PDB entry 2NO9 | X-ray diffraction, 2.15 A resolution | chains A and B

[Chain A (and B)]
Protein: deoxycytidine kinase
From: Homo sapiens
Notes: EC 2.7.1.74; chain B of this document is another copy of the same molecule, construct and numbering; everything in this record applies to it too
Reference sequence: P27707 (DCK_HUMAN); numbering as in UniProt (aligned over 1-260)
Sequence (280 residues; numbered -19 to 260; the number before each row is that of its first residue; numbers below 1 keep their minus sign (Met-19 is residue -19)):
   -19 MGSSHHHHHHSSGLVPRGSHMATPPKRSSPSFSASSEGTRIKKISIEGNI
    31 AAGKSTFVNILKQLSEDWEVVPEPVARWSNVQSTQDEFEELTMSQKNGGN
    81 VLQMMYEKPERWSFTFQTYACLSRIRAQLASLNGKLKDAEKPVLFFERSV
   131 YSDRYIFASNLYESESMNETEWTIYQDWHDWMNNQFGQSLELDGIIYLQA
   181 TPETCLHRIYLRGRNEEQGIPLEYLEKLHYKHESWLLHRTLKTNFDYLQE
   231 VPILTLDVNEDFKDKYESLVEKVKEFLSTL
Disordered / not traced: -19 to 18 (chain B: -19 to 19, 63-76)
Differences from the reference sequence: cloning artifact (-19 to 0); engineered mutation Ser9 (Cys in P27707), Ser45 (Cys in P27707), Ser59 (Cys in P27707), Ser146 (Cys in P27707)
Small-molecule neighbours:
  - ADP (adenosine-5'-diphosphate): Asn29, Ile30, Ala31, Ala32, Gly33, Lys34, Ser35, Thr36, Arg188, Leu191, Arg192, Val238, Glu240, Asp241, Phe242
  - troxatyl (LTT; 4-amino-1-[(2S,4S)-2-(hydroxymethyl)-1,3-dioxolan-4-yl]pyrimidin-2(1h)-one): Ile30, Glu53, Val55, Trp58, Leu82, Met85, Tyr86, Phe96, Gln97, Ala100, Arg104, Arg128, Asp133, Phe137, Arg194, Glu197, Tyr204
From the paper describing this entry:
  - binding site for troxatyl: Ile30, Glu53, Trp58, Leu82, Tyr86, Phe96, Gln97, Arg128, Asp133, Phe137, Tyr204
  - catalytic residues: Glu53

[Interface between chain A and chain B]
Residue-residue contacts - 50 pairs, chain A then chain B:
  Arg57(A) - Asp157(B)  salt bridge
  Val61(A) - Thr153(B)
  Val61(A) - Ile154(B)  hydrophobic
  Gln62(A) - Thr153(B)
  Gln62(A) - Asp157(B)
  Ser63(A) - Thr153(B)
  Thr64(A) - Asp160(B)
  Gly79(A) - Thr150(B)
  Met84(A) - Thr150(B)
  Glu90(A) - Arg91(B)  hydrogen bond (backbone-side chain)
  Arg91(A) - Glu90(B)  hydrogen bond (side chain-backbone)
  Arg91(A) - Arg91(B)
  Arg91(A) - Glu151(B)  salt bridge
  Trp92(A) - Asn148(B)
  Trp92(A) - Glu151(B)
  Phe94(A) - Phe94(B)  hydrophobic
  Phe94(A) - Thr95(B)
  Phe94(A) - Thr98(B)
  Thr95(A) - Phe94(B)
  Thr95(A) - Ile154(B)
  Tyr99(A) - Ile154(B)  hydrophobic
  Tyr99(A) - Asp157(B)  hydrogen bond
  Leu102(A) - Trp158(B)
  Leu102(A) - Trp161(B)  hydrophobic
  Ile105(A) - Trp161(B)  hydrophobic
  Arg106(A) - Asp157(B)  salt bridge
  Arg106(A) - Trp161(B)
  Leu109(A) - Trp161(B)  hydrophobic
  Asn148(A) - Trp92(B)
  Thr150(A) - Val61(B)
  Thr150(A) - Gly79(B)
  Glu151(A) - Arg91(B)  salt bridge
  Glu151(A) - Trp92(B)
  Thr153(A) - Val61(B)
  Ile154(A) - Val61(B)  hydrophobic
  Ile154(A) - Thr95(B)
  Ile154(A) - Tyr99(B)  hydrophobic
  Asp157(A) - Tyr99(B)
  Asp157(A) - Arg106(B)  salt bridge
  Trp158(A) - Leu102(B)
  Trp158(A) - Trp158(B)
  Trp158(A) - Met162(B)
  Trp161(A) - Leu102(B)  hydrophobic
  Trp161(A) - Arg106(B)
  Trp161(A) - Leu109(B)  hydrophobic
  Trp161(A) - Met162(B)  hydrophobic
  Trp161(A) - Phe166(B)  hydrophobic
  Gln165(A) - Phe166(B)
  Phe166(A) - Trp161(B)  hydrophobic
  Phe166(A) - Phe166(B)  hydrophobic
Other interface residues (no listed pair), chain A (30 interface residues in all): Val81, Thr98, Met162
Other interface residues (no listed pair), chain B (28 interface residues in all): Gln62, Val81, Met84, Ile105, Gln156

[Overview]
30 residues of chain A and 28 residues of chain B are in contact, with 3 hydrogen bonds and 5 salt bridges.
Polar contacts include Arg57(A)-Asp157(B), Arg91(A)-Glu151(B) and Arg106(A)-Asp157(B). Chain A binds ADP and
troxatyl. From the paper: the catalytic residue Glu53(A); a binding site for troxatyl at Ile30(A), Glu53(A)
and Trp58(A) among others.
Chain A and chain B are both deoxycytidine kinase (Homo sapiens); the structure, The structure of
deoxycytidine kinase complexed with troxacitabine and ADP, was determined by X-ray diffraction together with
2NOA from the same study.
